PDB entry 4JI8 | X-ray diffraction, 3.74 A resolution | chains A and E of the 21 polymer chains in the assembly

# Chain A
Molecule: 16S rRNA
Source organism: Thermus thermophilus
Sequence (1522 nucleotides; row label = number of the first residue in the row; note: 42 numbers in that range are skipped by the numbering (no residue carries them; nothing is unmodelled there); a row labelled like 190A-190L holds insertion residues (190A, then the next letters in order); numbering starts at 0):
     0 UUUGUUGGAG AGUUUGAUCC UGGCUCAGGG UGAACGCUGG CGGCGUGCCU AAGACAUGCA
    60 AGUCGUGCGG G
    73 CCGCGGGGUU UU
    88 ACUCCG
    95 UGGUC
   101 AGCGGCGGAC GGGUGAGUAA CGCGUGGGU
  129A G
   130 ACCUACCCGG AAGAGGGGGA CAACCCGGGG AAACUCGGGC UAAUCCCCCA UGUGGACCCG
   190 C
190A-190L CCCUUGGGGUGU
   191 GUCCAAAGGG CUUU
   216 GCCCGCUUCC GGAUGGGCCC GCGUCCCAUC AGCUAGUUGG UGGGGUAAUG GCCCACCAAG
   276 GCGACGACGG GUAGCCGGUC UGAGAGGAUG GCCGGCCACA GGGGCACUGA GACACGGGCC
   336 CCACUCCUAC GGGAGGCAGC AGUUAGGAAU CUUCCGCAAU GGGCGCAAGC CUGACGGAGC
   396 GACGCCGCUU GGAGGAAGAA GCCCUUCGGG GUGUAAACUC CUGAA
   442 CCCGGGACGA AACCCCCGAC GA
   474 GGGGACUGAC GGUACCGGG
   494 GUAAUAGCGC CGGCCAACUC CGUGCCAGCA GCCGCGGUAA UACGGAGGGC GCGAGCGUUA
   554 CCCGGAUUCA CUGGGCGUAA AGGGCGUGUA GGCGGCCUGG GGCGUCCCAU GUGAAAGACC
   614 ACGGCUCAAC CGUGGGGGAG CGUGGGAUAC GCUCAGGCUA GACGGUGGGA GAGGGUGGUG
   674 GAAUUCCCGG AGUAGCGGUG AAAUGCGCAG AUACCGGGAG GAACGCCGAU GGCGAAGGCA
   734 GCCACCUGGU CCACCCGUGA CGCUGAGGCG CGAAAGCGUG GGGAGCAAAC CGGAUUAGAU
   794 ACCCGGGUAG UCCACGCCCU AAACGAUGCG CGCUAGGUCU CUGGGUCU
   848 CCUGGGGGCC GAAGCUAACG CGUUAAGCGC GCCGCCUGGG GAGUACGGCC GCAAGGCUGA
   908 AACUCAAAGG AAUUGACGGG GGCCCGCACA AGCGGUGGAG CAUGUGGUUU AAUUCGAAGX
   968 AACGCGAAGA ACCUUACCAG GCCUUGACAU GCUAGG
 1003A G
  1004 AACCCGGGUG AAAGCCUGGG GUGCCCC
1030A-1030D GCGA
  1031 GGGGAGCCCU AGCACAGGUG CUGCAUGGCC GUCGUCAGCU CGUGCCGUGA GGUGUUGGGU
  1091 UAAGUCCCGC AACGAGCGCA ACCCCCGCCG UUAGUUGCCA GCGGUUCGGC CGGGCACUCU
  1151 AACGGGACUG CCCGCGAAA
  1171 GCGGGAGGAA GGAGGGGACG ACGUCUGGUC AGCAUGGCCC UUACGGCCUG GGCGACACAC
  1231 GUGCUACAAU GCCCACUACA AAGCGAUGCC ACCCGGCAAC GGGGAGCUAA UCGCAAAAAG
  1291 GUGGGCCCAG UUCGGAUUGG GGUCUGCAAC CCGACCCCAU GAAGCCGGAA UCGCUAGUAA
  1351 UCGCGGAUCA G
 1361A C
  1362 CAUGCCGCGG UGAAUACGUU CCCGGGCCUU GUACACACXG CCXGUXACGC CAUGGGAGCG
  1422 GGCUCUACCC GAAGUCGCCG GG
  1446 AGCCUACGGG
  1459 CAGGCGCCGA GGGUAGGGCC CGUGACUGGG GCGAAGUCGU AACAAGGUAG CUGUACCGGA
  1519 AGGUGCGGCU GGAUCCACUC CUUUCU
Disordered / not traced: 0-2, 1534-1538
Construct notes: conflict C1534 (A2157 in M26923.1), A1535 (C2158 in M26923.1)
Modified / non-standard residues: PSU (pseudouridine-5'-monophosphate) at position 516, 7MG (7N-methyl-8-hydroguanosine-5'-monophosphate) at position 527, M2G (N2-dimethylguanosine-5'-monophosphate) at position 966, 5MC (5-methylcytidine-5'-monophosphate) at position 967, 2MG (2N-methylguanosine-5'-monophosphate) at position 1207, 5MC (5-methylcytidine-5'-monophosphate) at position 1400, 4OC (4n,o2'-methylcytidine-5'-monophosphate) at position 1402, 5MC (5-methylcytidine-5'-monophosphate) at position 1404, 5MC (5-methylcytidine-5'-monophosphate) at position 1407, UR3 (3-methyluridine-5'-monophoshate) at position 1498, MA6 (6N-dimethyladenosine-5'-monophoshate) at position 1518, MA6 (6N-dimethyladenosine-5'-monophoshate) at position 1519, PSU (pseudouridine-5'-monophosphate) at position 1540, PSU (pseudouridine-5'-monophosphate) at position 1541
Bound ions: Mg2+ site 1 near A53 (its only coordinating residue here); Mg2+ site 2: A59, U387; Mg2+ site 3 near G61 (its only coordinating residue here); Mg2+ site 4 near U83 (its only coordinating residue here); Mg2+ site 5: G107, G324; Mg2+ site 6 near A109 (its only coordinating residue here); Mg2+ site 7: C110, G377; Mg2+ site 8: G117, G289; Mg2+ site 9: G124, U125, G236; Mg2+ site 10 near A149 (its only coordinating residue here); Mg2+ site 11 near G167 (its only coordinating residue here); Mg2+ site 12 near U182 (its only coordinating residue here); 83 more Mg2+ sites not listed
Small-molecule neighbours: streptomycin (SRY): U12, U14, C526, 7MG_527, C912, A913, A914, A915, C1490, G1491
What the authors report for this chain:
  - mutagenesis - C1490U: increased growth

# Chain E
Molecule: Ribosomal protein S5
Source organism: Thermus thermophilus
Reference sequence: Q5SHQ5 (RS5_THET8); numbering as in UniProt (aligned over 1-162)
Amino-acid sequence (162 residues; each row starts with the number of its first residue):
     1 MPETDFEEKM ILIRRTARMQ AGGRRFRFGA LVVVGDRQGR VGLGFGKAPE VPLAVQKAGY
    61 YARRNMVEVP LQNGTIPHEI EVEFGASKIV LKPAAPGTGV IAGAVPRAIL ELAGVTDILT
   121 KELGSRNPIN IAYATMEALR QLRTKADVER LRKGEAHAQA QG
Disordered / not traced: 1-4, 155-162
Bound ions: Mg2+ near Glu68 (its only coordinating residue here)

# How chain A and chain E interact
Residue-residue contacts (79; chain A residue first):
  U5(A) with Ala95(E), base contact
  G6(A) with Lys92(E), base contact; Ala94(E), base contact; Ala95(E), hydrogen bond to the base; Thr98(E), hydrogen bond to the base; Leu119(E), base contact
  G7(A) with Lys92(E), base contact; Leu119(E), sugar contact; Thr120(E), hydrogen bond to the sugar; Lys121(E), base contact
  A8(A) with Ile101(E), base contact; Ala102(E), hydrogen bond to the sugar; Arg107(E), base contact; Thr120(E), sugar contact
  G9(A) with Lys121(E), salt bridge to the phosphate; Glu122(E), hydrogen bond to the phosphate; Arg126(E), salt bridge to the phosphate
  A10(A) with Arg126(E), phosphate contact
  G15(A) with Ala17(E), base contact; Arg18(E), base contact; Met19(E), base contact; Arg24(E), hydrogen bond to the sugar
  A16(A) with Thr16(E), sugar contact; Ala17(E), hydrogen bond to the sugar
  U17(A) with Arg14(E), phosphate contact
  C18(A) with Arg14(E), salt bridge to the phosphate; Asn127(E), hydrogen bond to the phosphate; Asn130(E), phosphate contact
  C19(A) with Ala86(E), phosphate contact; Ser125(E), hydrogen bond to the phosphate; Asn127(E), phosphate contact; Asn130(E), hydrogen bond to the phosphate
  U20(A) with Ser125(E), phosphate contact
  G558(A) with Lys121(E), phosphate contact
  A559(A) with Lys121(E), salt bridge to the phosphate; Arg126(E), salt bridge to the phosphate
  U560(A) with Leu123(E), sugar contact
  A864(A) with Gly85(E), phosphate contact
  U921(A) with Arg18(E), sugar contact; Met19(E), hydrogen bond to the sugar
  G922(A) with Met19(E), sugar contact; Gln20(E), sugar contact; Ala21(E), hydrogen bond to the sugar
  A923(A) with Ala21(E), phosphate contact
  C1069(A) with Arg25(E), hydrogen bond to the phosphate
  U1070(A) with Arg18(E), salt bridge to the phosphate; Gln20(E), phosphate contact; Arg25(E), salt bridge to the phosphate
  C1071(A) with Arg27(E), salt bridge to the phosphate
  G1072(A) with Lys57(E), salt bridge to the phosphate
  U1073(A) with Lys57(E), salt bridge to the phosphate; Tyr60(E), phosphate contact
  G1074(A) with Tyr61(E), hydrogen bond to the phosphate; Arg64(E), salt bridge to the phosphate
  G1077(A) with Lys47(E), base contact
  U1078(A) with Phe84(E), sugar contact; Asn130(E), hydrogen bond to the sugar; Tyr133(E), phosphate contact
  G1079(A) with Arg14(E), hydrogen bond to the sugar; Lys47(E), phosphate contact; Tyr133(E), hydrogen bond to the phosphate
  A1080(A) with Arg14(E), salt bridge to the phosphate; Thr16(E), phosphate contact; Ala17(E), sugar contact; Lys47(E), salt bridge to the phosphate
  G1081(A) with Thr16(E), phosphate contact; Ala17(E), phosphate contact; Arg18(E), phosphate contact; Arg27(E), salt bridge to the phosphate
  C1192(A) with Arg25(E), hydrogen bond to the base
  G1193(A) with Arg25(E), sugar contact
  U1194(A) with Gly22(E), sugar contact
  A1396(A) with Met19(E), base contact; Arg24(E), hydrogen bond to the sugar
  C1397(A) with Arg24(E), salt bridge to the phosphate
  A1398(A) with Met19(E), base contact; Gln20(E), hydrogen bond to the base; Ala21(E), base contact; Gly22(E), base contact
Also at the interface, not in a pair above, chain A (37 interface residues in all): U4
Also at the interface, not in a pair above, chain E (42 interface residues in all): Gly23, Phe45, Pro49, Lys88, Gly103, Ile129

# Summary
37 residues of chain A face 42 of chain E across their interface; the contacts include 20 hydrogen bonds and
15 salt bridges. Polar contacts include G6(A)-Ala95(E), G6(A)-Thr98(E) and C1192(A)-Arg25(E). Bound to chain
A: streptomycin. The Mg2+ site 2 is built by A59(A) and U387(A). The paper reports that C1490U of chain A
increases growth.
Here chain A is 16S rRNA and chain E is Ribosomal protein S5, both from Thermus thermophilus. Entry 4JI8
(Crystal Structure of 30S ribosomal subunit from Thermus thermophilus) was determined by X-ray diffraction
(same publication as 4JI0, 4JI1, 4JI2, 4JI3, 4JI4, 4JI5, 4JI6 and 4JI7).
